PDB entry 6RMW | X-ray diffraction, 3.50 A resolution | chains B and C of the 4 polymer chains in the assembly

# Chain B (and C)
Protein: IMP-specific 5'-nucleotidase, putative
Organism: Plasmodium falciparum 3D7
Notes: EC 3.1.3.5; chain C of this document is another copy of the same molecule, construct and numbering; everything in this record applies to it too
UniProt: A0A144A134 (A0A144A134_PLAF7); residue numbers follow UniProt; this construct covers 31-444
Amino-acid sequence (414 residues; row label = number of the first residue in the row):
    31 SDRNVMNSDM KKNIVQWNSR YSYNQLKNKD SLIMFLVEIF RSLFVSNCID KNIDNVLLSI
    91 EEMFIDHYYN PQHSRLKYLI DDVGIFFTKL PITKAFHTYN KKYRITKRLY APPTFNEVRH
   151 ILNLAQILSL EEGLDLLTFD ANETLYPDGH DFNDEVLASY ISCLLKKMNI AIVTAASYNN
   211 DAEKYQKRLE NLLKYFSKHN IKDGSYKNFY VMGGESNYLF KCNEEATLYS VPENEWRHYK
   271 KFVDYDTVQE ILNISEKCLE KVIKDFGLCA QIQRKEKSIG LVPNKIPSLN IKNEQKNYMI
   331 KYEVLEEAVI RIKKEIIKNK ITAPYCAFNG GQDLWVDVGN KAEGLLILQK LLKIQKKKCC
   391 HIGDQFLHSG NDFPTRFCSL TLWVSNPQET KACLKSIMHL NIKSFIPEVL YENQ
Unresolved in the structure: 31-45, 317-326, 431-444 (chain C: 31-36, 318-326, 432-444)
Sequence notes: engineered mutation N172 (Asp in A0A144A134)
Ion coordination: Mg2+: D170, N172, D394 (together with inosinic acid)
Ligand contacts: inosinic acid (IMP): D170, A171, N172, D178, T204, A205, A206, S207, S308, F358, G360, D363, W365, D367, K371, D394, Q395, N401
UniProt features mapped onto this chain:
  - active site: D170 (Nucleophile)
  - binding site (ATP): K132, H150
  - binding site (IMP): D170, D178, T204, S207, S308, D363, K371
  - binding site (Mg(2+)): D170, D394
  - mutagenesis: K41 (K41L: 9.4-fold reduction in affinity for IMP and 4-fold decrease in catalytic efficiency at pH 5. 4-fold increase in affinity for IMP and 4.4-fold increase in catalytic efficiency at pH 8), H150 (H150V: Increases catalytic activity especially at pH 5), D170 (D170N: Loss of catalytic activity towards IMP), Y176 (Y176L: Severe loss of catalytic activity), D178 (D178V: Partial loss of catalytic activity), R218 (R218L: Loss of catalytic activity), D363 (D363V: Loss of catalytic activity), W365 (W365Y/F: Loss of catalytic activity in presence of ATP), D367 (D367V: Loss of catalytic activity), D394 (D394V: Loss of catalytic activity), Q395 (Q395L: Loss of catalytic activity), F396 (F396L: Loss of catalytic activity), 6 further mutagenesis entries in UniProt
What the authors report for this chain:
  - catalytic residues: D170 (citing earlier work)
  - mutagenesis - D170N, D170N/D172N, D363V, W365L, D367V, D394V, Q395L, F396L, D402V: abolished catalytic activity on IMP
  - mutagenesis - W365F, W365Y, F403L: unchanged catalytic activity on IMP
  - mutagenesis - R218L, W413L: abolished catalytic activity
  - mutagenesis - Y176L, D178V, R406L (24- and 4-fold): decreased catalytic activity
  - mutagenesis - H150V: unchanged catalytic activity on ATP
  - mutagenesis - H398V, F403Y: increased catalytic activity
  - mutagenesis - F403A: decreased catalytic activity on IMP
  - mutagenesis - F403L: decreased catalytic activity on ATP
  - mutagenesis - K41L: increased catalytic activity on ATP

# Chain B / chain C interface
Pairs across the interface - 45 pairs, chain B then chain C:
  F65(B) - V75(C)  hydrophobic
  E68(B) - S72(C)
  I69(B) - S72(C)
  I69(B) - S76(C)
  S72(B) - E68(C)  hydrogen bond (side chain-backbone)
  S72(B) - I69(C)
  S72(B) - S72(C)  hydrogen bond
  F74(B) - R105(C)  hydrogen bond (backbone-side chain)
  V75(B) - F65(C)
  V75(B) - I69(C)  hydrophobic
  V75(B) - M93(C)
  V75(B) - R105(C)
  V75(B) - L109(C)
  S76(B) - V86(C)
  S76(B) - S89(C)
  S76(B) - I90(C)
  N77(B) - S89(C)
  N77(B) - M93(C)
  N77(B) - R105(C)  hydrogen bond
  C78(B) - N85(C)
  C78(B) - V86(C)  hydrophobic
  C78(B) - S89(C)
  K81(B) - S89(C)  hydrogen bond
  K81(B) - E92(C)  salt bridge
  N82(B) - N85(C)  hydrogen bond (backbone-side chain)
  N85(B) - C78(C)
  N85(B) - N82(C)  hydrogen bond (side chain-backbone)
  N85(B) - N85(C)  hydrogen bond
  V86(B) - C78(C)  hydrophobic
  S89(B) - S76(C)
  S89(B) - N77(C)
  S89(B) - C78(C)
  S89(B) - K81(C)  hydrogen bond
  E92(B) - N77(C)
  E92(B) - K81(C)  salt bridge
  M93(B) - V75(C)
  M93(B) - N77(C)
  R105(B) - F74(C)  hydrogen bond (side chain-backbone)
  R105(B) - V75(C)
  R105(B) - N77(C)
  R105(B) - L139(C)  hydrogen bond (side chain-backbone)
  Y108(B) - Y140(C)  hydrogen bond (side chain-backbone)
  L109(B) - V75(C)
  L139(B) - R105(C)  hydrogen bond (backbone-side chain)
  Y140(B) - Y108(C)  hydrogen bond (backbone-side chain)
Other interface residues (no listed pair), chain B (25 interface residues in all): L73, I83, L88, I90

# In short
25 residues of chain B and 22 residues of chain C are in contact, with 14 hydrogen bonds and 2 salt bridges.
Polar pairs include K81(B)-E92(C), S72(B)-E68(C) and S72(B)-S72(C). From the paper: the catalytic residue
D170(B); D170N, D170N/D172N and D363V of chain B, among others, abolish catalytic activity on IMP; 22
substitutions were tested in all.
Chain B and chain C are both IMP-specific 5'-nucleotidase, putative (Plasmodium falciparum 3D7); the
structure, Structure of N-terminal truncated IMP bound Plasmodium falciparum IMP-nucleotidase, was determined
by X-ray diffraction, deposited together with 6RMD, 6RMO, 6RN1, 6RNH and 6RME.
